PDB entry 7LPH | X-ray diffraction, 1.99 A resolution | chain B

Chain B:
Protein: DNA-(apurinic or apyrimidinic site) lyase
From: Homo sapiens
Notes: EC 3.1.-.-, 4.2.99.18
UniProt: P27695 (APEX1_HUMAN); residues 43-318 here = UniProt positions 43-318
Chain sequence (276 residues; numbered 43 to 318; the number before each row is that of its first residue):
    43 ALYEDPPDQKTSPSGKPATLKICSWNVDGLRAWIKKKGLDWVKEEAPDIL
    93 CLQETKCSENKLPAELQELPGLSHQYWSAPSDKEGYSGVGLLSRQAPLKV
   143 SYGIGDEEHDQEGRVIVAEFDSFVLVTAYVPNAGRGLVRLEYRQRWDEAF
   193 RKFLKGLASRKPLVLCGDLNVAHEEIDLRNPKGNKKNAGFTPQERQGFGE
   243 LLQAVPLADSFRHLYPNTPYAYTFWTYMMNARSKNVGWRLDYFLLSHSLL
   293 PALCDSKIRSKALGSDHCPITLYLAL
Unresolved in the structure: 150-152
Differences from the reference sequence: engineered mutation Ala-138 (Cys in P27695)
Reported in the primary citation:
  - binding site for the 11-nt DNA strand: Tyr-171, Asn-174, Asp-210, Asn-212, His-309

In short:
From the paper: a binding site for the 11-nt DNA strand at Tyr-171, Asn-174 and Asp-210 among others.
Chain B is DNA-(apurinic or apyrimidinic site) lyase (Homo sapiens); the structure, APE1 Mn-bound product
complex with abasic ribonucleotide DNA, was determined by X-ray diffraction together with 7LPG, 7LPI and 7LPJ
from the same study.
